8Z11 - chains b and f of the 35 polymer chains in the assembly; structure by electron microscopy, 2.74 A resolution.

# Chain b
Name: Photosystem I P700 chlorophyll a apoprotein A2
Source organism: Isochrysis galbana
Notes: EC 1.97.1.12
Reference sequence: A0A7D4X9X4 (A0A7D4X9X4_ISOGA); residue numbers follow UniProt; this construct covers 1-734
Sequence (734 residues; numbered 1 to 734; the number before each row is that of its first residue):
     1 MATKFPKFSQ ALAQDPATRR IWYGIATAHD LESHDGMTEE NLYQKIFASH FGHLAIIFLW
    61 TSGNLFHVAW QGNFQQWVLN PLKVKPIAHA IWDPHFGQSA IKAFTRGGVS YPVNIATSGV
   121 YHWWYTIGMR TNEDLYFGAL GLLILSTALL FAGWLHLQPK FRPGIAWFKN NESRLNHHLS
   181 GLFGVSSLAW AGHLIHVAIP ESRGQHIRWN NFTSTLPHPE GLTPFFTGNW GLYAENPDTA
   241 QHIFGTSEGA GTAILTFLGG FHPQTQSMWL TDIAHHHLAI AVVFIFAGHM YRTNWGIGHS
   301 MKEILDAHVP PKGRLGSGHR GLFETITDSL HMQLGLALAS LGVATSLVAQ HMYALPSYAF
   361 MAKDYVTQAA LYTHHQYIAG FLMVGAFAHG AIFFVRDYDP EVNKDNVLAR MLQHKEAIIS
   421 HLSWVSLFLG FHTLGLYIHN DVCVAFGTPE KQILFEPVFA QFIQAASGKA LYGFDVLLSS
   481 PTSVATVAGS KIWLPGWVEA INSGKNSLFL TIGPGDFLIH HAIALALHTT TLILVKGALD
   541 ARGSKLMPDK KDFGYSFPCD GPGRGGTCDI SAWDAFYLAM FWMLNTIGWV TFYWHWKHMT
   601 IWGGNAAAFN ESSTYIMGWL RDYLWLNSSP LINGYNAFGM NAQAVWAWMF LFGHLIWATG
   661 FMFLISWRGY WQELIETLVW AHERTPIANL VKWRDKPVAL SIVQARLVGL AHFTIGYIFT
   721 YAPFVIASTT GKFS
Unresolved in the structure: 1-2
Metal / ion sites: chlorophyll a Mg near Asp93 (its only coordinating residue here)
Small-molecule neighbours:
  - beta-carotene (BCR), molecule 1: Gly52, Ile56, Leu59, Leu150
  - beta-carotene (BCR), molecule 2: Leu54, Ile57, Phe58, Trp60, Gly181, Leu182, Val185, Ser186
  - beta-carotene (BCR), molecule 3: Phe58, Thr61, Leu65, Trp123, Trp124, Ile127, Met129, Gly138, Leu142, Trp209, Thr213
  - beta-carotene (BCR), molecule 4: Leu188, Leu222, Phe225, Leu278, Val282, Ile285, Phe286, His289
  - beta-carotene (BCR), molecule 5: Phe226, Trp230, Val282, Phe286
  - beta-carotene (BCR), molecule 6: Met332, Gly335, Leu336, Ala339, Val343, Met383, Ala386, Phe387, Gly390, Phe393, Phe394, Leu408, Ala538
  - beta-carotene (BCR), molecule 7: Phe387, Leu408, Met411, Val535, Leu539
  - beta-carotene (BCR), molecule 8: Val645, Trp648, Met649, Phe652, Trp671, Leu674, Ile675, Leu678, Phe719
  - beta-carotene (BCR), molecule 9: Pro686, Ile687, Ala688
  - chlorophyll a (CLA), molecule 1: Phe5, Phe8, Ile25, Ala28, His29, Leu31, His34, Ser49, His53, Ile56
  - chlorophyll a (CLA), molecule 2: Thr18, Ile21, Trp22, Ile675, Leu678, Val679, His682, Val691, Lys692, Trp693, Arg694, Asp695, Pro697, Val698, Leu700
  - chlorophyll a (CLA), molecule 3: Trp22, Phe652, Leu655, Ile656, Thr659, Met662, Phe663, Leu700, Leu707, Val708, Ala711, His712, Ile715
  - chlorophyll a (CLA), molecule 4: Ile25, Ala26, Thr27, Ala28, His29, Asp30, His331, Leu334, Leu338, Phe381, Leu382, Val384, Gly385, Ala388, His389, Ile392, Arg396, Tyr555, Trp573, Phe576, Met580, Leu707
  - chlorophyll a (CLA), molecule 5: His29, His53, Ile56, Ile57, Trp60, Leu341, Ile378, Phe381, Leu382
  - chlorophyll a (CLA), molecule 6: His29, Leu31, Glu32, Tyr43, Ile46, Ser49, His50, His53, Leu54, Arg174, His178, Leu182, Phe183, Leu330, His331, Gln333, Leu334, Ala337, Leu338, Leu341
  - chlorophyll a (CLA), molecule 7: Phe47, His50, Phe51, Leu54, Trp167, Phe168, Asn170, Ser173, Arg174, His177, His178, Gly181, Leu182, Phe183, Leu341
  - chlorophyll a (CLA), molecule 8: Phe47, Phe51, Ala148, Phe151, Ala152, Leu155, His156, Lys160, Phe161, Arg162, Pro163, Trp167
  - chlorophyll a (CLA), molecule 9: Ile56, Leu59, Trp60, Ser62, Gly63, Phe66, His67, Trp70, Gln71, His89, Ala90, Ile91, Trp92, Leu143
  - chlorophyll a (CLA), molecule 10: Ile56, Trp60, Asn64, His67, Val68, Ala88, His89, Asn114, Ile115, Ala116, Thr117, Ser118, Val120, Val645, Trp646, Met649, Phe719
  - chlorophyll a (CLA), molecule 11: Ile57, Phe58, Trp60, Thr61, Ser118, Gly119, Trp123, Ser186, Ala189, Leu341, Ala344, Thr345, Val348, Met352, Tyr358, Met361, Leu371, His374, His375, Ile378, Leu382
  - chlorophyll a (CLA), molecule 12: Trp60, Asn64, Thr117, Ser118, Val120, Ala370, Leu371, Thr373, His374, Tyr377, Ile378, Phe381, Trp646, Met649, Phe652, Ile715, Ile718, Phe719, Tyr721, Ala722, Val725, Ile726
  - chlorophyll a (CLA), molecule 13: His89, Ala90, Ile91, Trp92, Asp93, Pro94, His95, Phe96, Phe104, Asn114, Val645, Trp648
  - chlorophyll a (CLA), molecule 14: Trp92, Pro94, His95
  - chlorophyll a (CLA), molecule 15: Trp123, Thr126, Ile127, Leu182, Phe183, Ser186, Ser187, Trp190, Leu194, Met268, Leu270, Ile273, His276, His277, Ile280, Phe284, Ala344, Leu347, Val348, His351, Met352, Ser357, Tyr358
  - chlorophyll a (CLA), molecule 16: Ile127, Gly128, Met129, Asp134, Ser186, Ala189, Trp190, Gly192, His193, His196, Val197, Ile207, Arg208, Trp209, Phe212
  - chlorophyll a (CLA), molecule 17: Trp167, Asn170, Ser173, His177, Thr293, Asn294, Trp295
  - chlorophyll a (CLA), molecule 18: Asn171, Arg174, Leu175, His178, Leu179, Phe183, Ile280, Phe284, Met301, Leu305, Phe323, Ile326, Thr327, Leu336, Ala337, Ser340, Leu341, Ala344
  - chlorophyll a (CLA), molecule 19: Leu175, Leu179, Phe183, Val283, Phe284, Ala287, Met290, Tyr291, Met301, Ile304, Leu305
  - chlorophyll a (CLA), molecule 20: Asn176, His177, Ser180, Gly181, Val185, Ile285, His289, Tyr291, Thr293, Trp295, Ile297
  - chlorophyll a (CLA), molecule 21: Leu188, Ala189, Ala191, Gly192, Ile195, His196, Phe212, Thr213, Thr215, Leu216, Pro217, His218, Gly221, Leu222, Tyr233, Ile254, Leu255, Leu278
  - chlorophyll a (CLA), molecule 22: Phe225, Phe226, Thr227, Gly228, Trp230, Phe286
  - chlorophyll a (CLA), molecule 23: Phe225, Gly228, Trp230, Gly231, Tyr233, Ala234, Leu255, Thr256, Phe257, His275, Leu278, Ala279, Val282, Phe286, Ile492
  - chlorophyll a (CLA), molecule 24: Thr256, Phe257, Gly259, Gly260, Met268, Asp272, Ile273, His275, His276, Ala279, Ile280, His351, Leu355, Trp493, Trp497
  - chlorophyll a (CLA), molecule 25: Phe286, Ala287, His289, Met290, Arg292, Ile297, Gly298, His299
  - chlorophyll a (CLA), molecule 26: Met290, His299, Glu303, Ile304, Ala307, His308
  - chlorophyll a (CLA), molecule 27: Ile304, Leu305, His308, Leu315, His319, Leu322, Ile326, Met332, Val407, Leu408, Met411
  - chlorophyll a (CLA), molecule 28: Ala307, His308, Val309, Pro310, Pro311, Arg314, Leu315, His319
  - chlorophyll a (CLA), molecule 29: Arg314, Leu315, Gly316, Val407, Arg410, Met411, Gln413, His414, Ala417, Ile418, His421
  - chlorophyll a (CLA), molecule 30: Leu336, Ala339, Ser340, Val343, Leu347, Gln350, His351, Tyr353, Ala354, Leu355, Trp497, Leu508, Phe509
  - chlorophyll a (CLA), molecule 31: Val343, Ser346, Leu347, Gln350, Gln376, Gly380, Met383, Phe387, Leu527, Thr530, Thr531, Leu534, Met583, Thr586, Ile587
  - chlorophyll a (CLA), molecule 32: Gln350, Tyr353, Tyr372, Gln376, Phe459, Ala460, Ile463, Gln464, Phe509, Leu510, Ile512, His520, Ile523, Leu527, Val590, Tyr593, Trp594, Lys597
  - chlorophyll a (CLA), molecule 33: Tyr377, Thr433, Leu434, Tyr437, Ile519, Ala522, Leu525, Asn585, Trp589, Phe592, Ile616, Trp619, Leu620, Leu624, Ser628, Ile632, Phe650, His654, Trp657, Phe713, Tyr717, Thr720, Tyr721, Phe724
  - chlorophyll a (CLA), molecule 34: Ala417, His421, Trp424
  - chlorophyll a (CLA), molecule 35: Ile418, His421, Leu422, Trp424, Ala524, Leu527, His528, Thr531
  - chlorophyll a (CLA), molecule 36: Ser420, His421, Ser423, Trp424, Leu427, Phe431
  - chlorophyll a (CLA), molecule 37: Ser423, Ser426, Leu427, Gly430, Phe431, Leu434, Leu525, Thr529, Leu532, Ile533, Leu578, Phe581, Trp582
  - chlorophyll a (CLA), molecule 38: Trp424, Leu427, Phe428, Phe431, His432
  - chlorophyll a (CLA), molecule 39: Trp424, Val425, Phe428, Leu429, Phe455, Glu456, Pro457, Val458, Phe459, Ala460, Ile512, Phe517, His520, His521, Ala524, His528
  - chlorophyll a (CLA), molecule 40: Phe431, His432, Gly435, Leu436, Ile438, His439, Val442, Lys451, Ile453
  - chlorophyll a (CLA), molecule 41: Leu434, Ile438, Asp441, Leu525, Phe581, Trp582, Asn585, Trp589, Ile616, Leu620, Trp657, Phe713
  - chlorophyll a (CLA), molecule 42: Val458, Phe459, Phe462, Phe474
  - chlorophyll a (CLA), molecule 43: Phe462, Ile463, Ala466, Ser467, Leu477, Leu478, Trp493, Leu494, Trp497, Phe509
  - chlorophyll a (CLA), molecule 44: Leu477, Val484, Ala485, Ala488, Gly489, Ile492, Trp493
  - chlorophyll a (CLA), molecule 45: Leu620, Leu624, Trp625, Trp657
  - chlorophyll a (CLA), molecule 46: Trp648, Leu651, Phe652, His654, Leu655, Trp657, Ala658
  - chlorophyll a (CLA), molecule 47: Leu655, Ala658, Thr659, Phe661, Met662, Ile665, Ser666, Tyr670, Trp671, Leu674
  - chlorophyll a (CLA), molecule 48: Leu678, Ala681, His682, Thr685, Ala688, Val691
  - chlorophyll a (CLA), molecule 49: Trp680, Ala681, Arg684, Thr685, Pro686
  - chlorophyll a (CLA), molecule 50: Pro686, Ile687, Ala688, Val691
  - phylloquinone (PQN): Ile21, Trp22, Met662, Phe663, Ser666, Trp667, Arg668, Trp671, Ile675, Val698, Ala699, Leu700, Ser701, Ala705
  - 4Fe-4S cluster (SF4): Cys559, Gly561, Pro562, Cys568, Trp667, Ile702, Arg706

# Chain f
Name: Photosystem I reaction center subunit III
Source organism: Isochrysis galbana
Reference sequence: A0A7D4XMU0 (A0A7D4XMU0_ISOGA); numbering as in UniProt (aligned over 1-184)
Sequence (184 residues; each row starts with the number of its first residue):
     1 MKTFFNWFLA ISIFTTAPTL VSADVSGLTP CKDSAVFKRR LDGSVKKLNS RLANYTEGTP
    61 AYIALEQQIE QTKARFAKYG EKGLLCGADG LPHLIADGRL DHAGEFIIPG FGFLYIAGWI
   121 GWAGRSYLQF SKKTDKPNEN EIIINVPVAL GMMAGAFIWP LAAWKELIDG KLLVPGDEIT
   181 VSPR
Unresolved in the structure: 1-23
Disulfides: Cys31-Cys86
Metal / ion sites: chlorophyll a Mg near Asp97 (its only coordinating residue here)
Small-molecule neighbours:
  - beta-carotene (BCR), molecule 1: Ala96, Asp97, Gly98, Phe106, Ile107, Gly118, Gly121, Trp122, Arg125, Trp159, Ala163
  - beta-carotene (BCR), molecule 2: Pro109, Phe113, Ile116, Ile120
  - chlorophyll a (CLA), molecule 1: Asp97, Gly98, Arg99, Leu100, Ile107, Phe111
  - chlorophyll a (CLA), molecule 2: Phe106, Pro109, Gly110, Phe113, Leu114, Ala117, Gly118, Ile120, Gly121, Trp159
  - chlorophyll a (CLA), molecule 3: Phe111, Leu114, Tyr115, Trp159, Pro160, Ala163, Trp164, Leu167, Leu173
  - chlorophyll a (CLA), molecule 4: Ile116, Trp119, Ile120, Ala123, Met153
  - chlorophyll a (CLA), molecule 5: Trp119, Ala154, Gly155, Phe157, Ile158
  - chlorophyll a (CLA), molecule 6: Gly121, Ala123, Gly124, Tyr127, Leu128, Ile144, Ala149, Met153
  - chlorophyll a (CLA), molecule 7: Gly124, Tyr127, Leu128, Glu141, Ile142, Ile144, Val146, Ala149, Leu150, Met153
  - chlorophyll a (CLA), molecule 8: Leu150, Gly151, Met153, Ala154

# Interface between chain b and chain f
Residue-residue contacts (45):
  Leu412(b) - Arg184(f)  hydrogen bond (backbone-side chain)
  Gln413(b) - Arg184(f)  hydrogen bond (backbone-side chain)
  Lys415(b) - Ser182(f)
  Lys415(b) - Arg184(f)
  Glu416(b) - Val181(f)
  Glu416(b) - Ser182(f)
  Glu416(b) - Arg184(f)  salt bridge
  Thr448(b) - Arg75(f)  hydrogen bond
  Pro449(b) - Leu91(f)
  Glu450(b) - Arg75(f)  salt bridge
  Glu450(b) - Phe76(f)
  Glu450(b) - Tyr79(f)
  Glu450(b) - Leu91(f)
  Glu450(b) - Pro92(f)
  Lys451(b) - Arg75(f)
  Lys451(b) - Tyr79(f)
  Gln452(b) - Leu91(f)
  Ile453(b) - Leu94(f)  hydrophobic
  Leu454(b) - Leu91(f)  hydrophobic
  Leu454(b) - Pro92(f)
  Leu454(b) - His93(f)
  Leu454(b) - Leu94(f)  hydrogen bond (backbone-backbone)
  Phe455(b) - Leu94(f)
  Phe455(b) - Ala96(f)  hydrophobic
  Glu456(b) - Ser26(f)
  Glu456(b) - His93(f)  salt bridge
  Glu456(b) - Leu94(f)  hydrogen bond (backbone-backbone)
  Glu456(b) - Ile95(f)
  Val458(b) - Ile95(f)  hydrophobic
  Val458(b) - Asp97(f)
  Phe459(b) - Ala96(f)
  Phe459(b) - Asp97(f)
  Gln461(b) - Ser26(f)
  Tyr472(b) - Ser26(f)  hydrogen bond (backbone-backbone)
  Tyr472(b) - Gly27(f)  hydrogen bond (backbone-backbone)
  Phe474(b) - Val25(f)  hydrophobic
  Pro514(b) - His93(f)
  Arg542(b) - Arg184(f)
  Ser544(b) - Ser182(f)
  Ser544(b) - Pro183(f)
  Lys545(b) - Thr180(f)
  Lys545(b) - Val181(f)  hydrogen bond (side chain-backbone)
  Lys545(b) - Ser182(f)
  Pro548(b) - Pro183(f)  hydrophobic
  Glu611(b) - Arg40(f)  salt bridge
Interface residues without a listed pair, chain b (28 interface residues in all): Gly447, Leu471, Gly543, Asn610
Interface residues without a listed pair, chain f (24 interface residues in all): Asp24, Leu28, Ser44, Asp89, Phe106

# In short
The interface between chain b and chain f involves 28 residues on one side and 24 on the other, with 8
hydrogen bonds and 4 salt bridges. Among the polar pairs are Glu416(b)-Arg184(f), Glu450(b)-Arg75(f) and
Glu456(b)-His93(f).
Chain b is Photosystem I P700 chlorophyll a apoprotein A2 and chain f is Photosystem I reaction center subunit
III, both from Isochrysis galbana; the structure, Cryo-EM structure of haptophyte photosystem I, was
determined by electron microscopy.
